PDB entry 7T61 | X-ray diffraction, 2.10 A resolution | chains A and C of the 3 polymer chains in the assembly

== Chain A (and C) ==
Name: Acyl-[acyl-carrier-protein]--UDP-N-acetylglucosamine O-acyltransferase
Organism: Pseudomonas aeruginosa PA7
Notes: EC 2.3.1.129; chain C of this document is another copy of the same molecule, construct and numbering; everything in this record applies to it too
Reference sequence: A6V1E4 (LPXA_PSEA7); residues 1-258 here = UniProt positions 1-258
Sequence (258 residues; numbered 1 to 258; the number before each row is that of its first residue):
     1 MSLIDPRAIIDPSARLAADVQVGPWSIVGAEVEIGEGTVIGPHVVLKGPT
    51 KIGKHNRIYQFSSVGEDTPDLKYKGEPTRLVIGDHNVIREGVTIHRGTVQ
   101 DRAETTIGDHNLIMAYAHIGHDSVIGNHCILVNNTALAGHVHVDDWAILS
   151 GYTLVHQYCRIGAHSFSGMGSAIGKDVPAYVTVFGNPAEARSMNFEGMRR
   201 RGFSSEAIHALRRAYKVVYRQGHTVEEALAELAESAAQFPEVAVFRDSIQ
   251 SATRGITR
Not modelled in the structure: 1 (chain C: 1-2)
Ligand contacts:
  - FCU ((3S)-3-({[(Z)-phenylmethylidene]carbamoyl}amino)-N-(1H-tetrazol-5-yl)-1-[3-(trifluoromethyl)benzoyl]-2,3-dihydro-1H-indole-3-carboxamide), molecule 1: Asp-70, His-118, Ala-136, Leu-137, Ala-138, Val-155, His-156, Gln-157, Tyr-158
  - FCU, molecule 2: Met-114, Val-132, Asn-133, Ser-150, Gly-151, Tyr-152, Phe-166, Met-169

== Interface between chain A and chain C ==
Contacting residue pairs (47):
  Arg-7(A) / Trp-25(C)
  Ile-9(A) / Arg-7(C)
  Ile-9(A) / Pro-24(C)  hydrophobic
  Ile-9(A) / Trp-25(C)  hydrophobic
  Trp-25(A) / Trp-25(C)
  Trp-25(A) / His-43(C)  hydrogen bond (backbone-side chain)
  Ser-26(A) / Trp-25(C)
  Ile-27(A) / Trp-25(C)  hydrophobic
  Ile-27(A) / Pro-42(C)  hydrophobic
  His-43(A) / His-43(C)  hydrogen bond
  His-43(A) / Phe-61(C)
  Val-45(A) / Gln-60(C)
  Val-45(A) / Phe-61(C)  hydrophobic
  Phe-61(A) / Phe-61(C)
  Phe-61(A) / Tyr-116(C)
  Ser-63(A) / Gln-60(C)  hydrogen bond
  Ser-63(A) / Phe-61(C)
  Ser-63(A) / Glu-90(C)
  Glu-66(A) / Tyr-59(C)
  Glu-66(A) / Gln-60(C)  hydrogen bond
  Glu-66(A) / Arg-89(C)
  Glu-66(A) / Glu-90(C)
  Asp-67(A) / Arg-89(C)  hydrogen bond (backbone-side chain)
  Thr-68(A) / Arg-89(C)
  Pro-69(A) / Arg-89(C)
  Pro-69(A) / Leu-112(C)
  Pro-69(A) / Met-114(C)  hydrophobic
  Asp-70(A) / Met-114(C)
  Lys-72(A) / Val-87(C)
  Gly-91(A) / Tyr-116(C)  hydrogen bond (backbone-side chain)
  Thr-93(A) / Glu-90(C)
  Thr-93(A) / Tyr-116(C)
  His-95(A) / Arg-89(C)  hydrogen bond
  His-95(A) / Glu-90(C)  salt bridge
  Tyr-116(A) / Tyr-116(C)
  His-118(A) / Asn-133(C)
  Asn-134(A) / Asn-134(C)
  Asn-134(A) / Tyr-152(C)  hydrogen bond (backbone-side chain)
  Ala-136(A) / Tyr-152(C)  hydrophobic
  Tyr-152(A) / Tyr-152(C)  hydrophobic
  Leu-154(A) / Tyr-152(C)  hydrophobic
  Leu-154(A) / Met-169(C)  hydrophobic
  Leu-154(A) / Gly-170(C)
  Val-155(A) / Met-169(C)
  His-156(A) / Met-169(C)
  Asn-186(A) / Met-169(C)  hydrogen bond (side chain-backbone)
  Asn-186(A) / Gly-170(C)
Other interface residues (no listed pair), chain A (29 interface residues in all): Ser-62, Ala-138
Other interface residues (no listed pair), chain C (20 interface residues in all): Gly-151

== In short ==
29 residues of chain A and 20 residues of chain C are in contact; the contacts include 9 hydrogen bonds and 1
salt bridge. Polar contacts include His-95(A)/Glu-90(C), Trp-25(A)/His-43(C) and His-43(A)/His-43(C). Chain A
binds compound FCU.
Chain A and chain C are both Acyl-[acyl-carrier-protein]--UDP-N-acetylglucosamine O-acyltransferase
(Pseudomonas aeruginosa PA7); the structure, P. aeruginosa LpxA in complex with ligand L15, was determined by
X-ray diffraction, deposited together with 7T5R, 7T5S, 7T5X, 7T5Z and 7T60.
